Entry 7Z6L (X-ray diffraction, 2.24 A resolution); this record covers chains B and C of the 4 polymer chains in the assembly.

[Chain B]
Name: von Hippel-Lindau disease tumor suppressor
Source organism: Homo sapiens
UniProt: P40337 (VHL_HUMAN); residues 54-213 here = UniProt positions 54-213
Sequence (162 residues; row label = number of the first residue in the row):
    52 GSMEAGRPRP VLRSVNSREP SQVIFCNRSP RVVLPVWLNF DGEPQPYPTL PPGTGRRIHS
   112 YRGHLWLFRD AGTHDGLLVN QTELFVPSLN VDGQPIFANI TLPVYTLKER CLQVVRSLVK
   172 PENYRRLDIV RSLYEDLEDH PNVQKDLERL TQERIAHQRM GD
Disordered / not traced: 52-60, 210-213
Construct notes: expression tag (52-53)
Small-molecule neighbours: IEI ((2S,4R)-N-[[2-[3-[4-(4-bromanyl-7-cyclopentyl-5-oxidanylidene-benzimidazolo[1,2-a]quinazolin-9-yl)piperidin-1-yl]propoxy]-4-(4-methyl-1,3-thiazol-5-yl)phenyl]methyl]-1-[(2S)-2-[(1-fluoranylcyclopropyl)carbonylamino]-3,3-dimethyl-butanoyl]-4-oxidanyl-pyrrolidine-2-carboxamide): Ser-68, Phe-76, Pro-86, Trp-88, Phe-91, Tyr-98, Pro-99, Leu-101, Arg-107, Ile-109, His-110, Ser-111, Tyr-112, His-115, Trp-117
Curated features (UniProtKB/Swiss-Prot):
  - region: Thr-157 to Val-166 (Interaction with Elongin BC complex)
  - natural variant: Leu-63 (L63P: In PCC), Arg-64 (R64P: In PCC), Ser-65 (S65A: In PCC; S65L: In VHLD; S65W: In VHLD), Val-66 to Gln-73 (deletion: In VHLD), Ser-68 (S68W: In PCC and VHLD), Glu-70 (E70K: In VHLD), Val-74 (V74G: In VHLD), Ile-75 (deletion: In VHLD), Phe-76 (F76I: In VHLD; F76L: In VHLD; F76S: In VHLD; deletion: In VHLD), Asn-78 (N78H: In VHLD; N78S: In VHLD; N78T: In VHLD), Arg-79 (R79P: In VHLD), Ser-80 (S80I: In VHLD; S80N: In PCC and VHLD; S80R: In VHLD), 64 further natural variant entries in UniProt
  - mutagenesis: Tyr-98 (Y98N: No interaction with HIF1A. No HIF1A degradation)

[Chain C]
Name: Elongin-C
Source organism: Homo sapiens
UniProt: Q15369 (ELOC_HUMAN); numbering as in UniProt (aligned over 17-112)
Sequence (97 residues; numbered 16 to 112; the number before each row is that of its first residue):
    16 MMYVKLISSD GHEFIVKREH ALTSGTIKAM LSGPGQFAEN ETNEVNFREI PSHVLSKVCM
    76 YFTYKVRYTN SSTEIPEFPI APEIALELLM AANFLDC
Disordered / not traced: 50-54
Construct notes: initiating methionine (16)

[Interface between chain B and chain C]
Contacting residue pairs (41; chain B residue first):
  Arg-79(B) with Glu-89(C)
  Ser-80(B) with Glu-89(C)
  Pro-81(B) with Glu-92(C)
  Arg-82(B) with Glu-92(C), salt bridge
  Gln-132(B) with Ser-86(C)
  Leu-153(B) with Ile-90(C); Pro-91(C); Glu-92(C)
  Val-155(B) with Lys-80(C); Tyr-83(C); Thr-84(C)
  Tyr-156(B) with Tyr-76(C), hydrogen bond (backbone-side chain)
  Thr-157(B) with Tyr-76(C); Cys-112(C)
  Leu-158(B) with Tyr-76(C), hydrogen bond (backbone-side chain); Phe-93(C), hydrophobic; Leu-103(C), hydrophobic; Ala-107(C), hydrophobic; Cys-112(C), hydrogen bond (backbone-backbone)
  Lys-159(B) with Leu-104(C); Ala-107(C); Asn-108(C), hydrogen bond; Cys-112(C), hydrogen bond (backbone-backbone)
  Arg-161(B) with Glu-92(C), salt bridge; Phe-93(C), hydrogen bond (side chain-backbone); Ile-95(C)
  Cys-162(B) with Ile-95(C), hydrophobic; Leu-103(C), hydrophobic; Leu-104(C), hydrophobic
  Leu-163(B) with Leu-104(C), hydrophobic
  Val-165(B) with Ile-95(C); Ala-100(C), hydrophobic
  Val-166(B) with Ala-100(C); Leu-101(C), hydrophobic
  Leu-169(B) with Pro-97(C), hydrophobic
  Leu-178(B) with Leu-101(C), hydrophobic
  Asp-179(B) with Met-105(C)
  Ile-180(B) with Met-105(C), hydrophobic
  Val-181(B) with Asn-108(C)
  Leu-184(B) with Leu-104(C), hydrophobic; Asn-108(C)
Also at the interface, not in a pair above, chain B (26 interface residues in all): Pro-154, Gln-164, Ser-183, Asp-187
Also at the interface, not in a pair above, chain C (23 interface residues in all): Val-73, Tyr-79, Ser-87

[Overview]
26 residues of chain B and 23 residues of chain C are in contact, with 6 hydrogen bonds and 2 salt bridges.
Polar contacts include Arg-82(B)/Glu-92(C), Arg-161(B)/Glu-92(C) and Tyr-156(B)/Tyr-76(C). Bound to chain B:
compound IEI. Curated annotation (UniProt) lists one mutagenesis site on chain B.
Chain B is von Hippel-Lindau disease tumor suppressor and chain C is Elongin-C, both from Homo sapiens; the
structure, Crystal structure of PROTAC 5 in complex with the bromodomain of human SMARCA2 and
pVHL:ElonginC:ElonginB, was determined by X-ray diffraction (same publication as 7Z76, 7Z77 and 7Z78).
